PDB entry 2VS8 | X-ray diffraction, 2.10 A resolution | chains A and D of the 5 polymer chains in the assembly

Chain A:
Name: Homing endonuclease I-dmoi
Organism: Desulfurococcus mobilis
Notes: EC 3.1.-.-
UniProt: P21505 (DMO1_DESMO); residues 2-188 here = UniProt positions 2-188
Sequence (200 residues; row label = number of the first residue in the row; numbering starts at 0):
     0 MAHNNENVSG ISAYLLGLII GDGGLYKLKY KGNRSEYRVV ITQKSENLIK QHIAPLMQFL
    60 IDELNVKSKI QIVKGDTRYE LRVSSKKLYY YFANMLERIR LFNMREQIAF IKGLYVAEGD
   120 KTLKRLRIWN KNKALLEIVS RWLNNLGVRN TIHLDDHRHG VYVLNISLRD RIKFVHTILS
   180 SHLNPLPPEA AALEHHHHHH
Disordered / not traced: 0-4, 188-199
Ion coordination: Mn2+ site 1: Gly20, Glu117 (shared with 1 residue of chain C; DC15(D) of chain D); Mn2+ site 2: Asp21, Ala116 (shared with 1 residue of chain B; 1 residue of chain E)
Curated features (UniProtKB/Swiss-Prot):
  - active site: Asp21, Glu117
From the paper describing this entry:
  - Mn2+ coordination: Gly20, Asp21, Ala116, Glu117
  - catalytic residues: Asp21, Glu117
  - binding site for the 14-nt DNA strand: Arg157
  - mutagenesis - I52F/L95Q, I52F/A92T/F101C: increased catalytic activity on 37  degC (citing earlier work)
  - specificity-determining residues: Arg33, Glu35

Chain D:
Molecule: 15-nt DNA strand
Sequence (15 nucleotides; each row starts with the number of its first residue):
     1 CGCGCCGGAA CTTAC
Ion coordination: Mn2+: DC15 (shared with Gly20(A), Glu117(A) of chain A; 1 residue of chain C)

Interface between chain A and chain D:
Pairs across the interface (42; chain A residue first):
  Tyr29(A) with DC5(D), base contact
  Asn32(A) with DG2(D), sugar contact; DC3(D), base contact
  Arg33(A) with DC3(D), base contact; DG4(D), base contact
  Ser34(A) with DC3(D), sugar contact; DG4(D), hydrogen bond to the phosphate; DC5(D), hydrogen bond to the base
  Glu35(A) with DC5(D), base contact; DC6(D), hydrogen bond to the base; DG7(D), base contact
  Tyr36(A) with DG4(D), hydrogen bond to the phosphate; DC5(D), phosphate contact
  Arg37(A) with DG7(D), hydrogen bond to the base; DG8(D), hydrogen bond to the base
  Ser67(A) with DC5(D), sugar contact; DC6(D), phosphate contact
  Lys68(A) with DC6(D), hydrogen bond to the phosphate; DG7(D), salt bridge to the phosphate
  Gln70(A) with DC6(D), sugar contact; DG7(D), base contact
  Arg77(A) with DA10(D), base contact
  Glu79(A) with DA9(D), hydrogen bond to the base
  Arg81(A) with DG7(D), hydrogen bond to the base; DG8(D), hydrogen bond to the base; DA9(D), base contact
  Ser83(A) with DC5(D), sugar contact; DC6(D), phosphate contact
  Ser84(A) with DC5(D), phosphate contact
  Lys85(A) with DG4(D), salt bridge to the phosphate; DC5(D), hydrogen bond to the phosphate
  Glu117(A) with DC15(D), phosphate contact
  Trp128(A) with DC15(D), sugar contact
  Asn129(A) with DC15(D), hydrogen bond to the phosphate
  Lys130(A) with DA14(D), salt bridge to the phosphate; DC15(D), hydrogen bond to the phosphate
  Asp155(A) with DC15(D), hydrogen bond to the base
  Arg157(A) with DC15(D), base contact
  His158(A) with DA14(D), salt bridge to the phosphate; DC15(D), base contact
  Val160(A) with DA14(D), sugar contact; DC15(D), base contact
Interface residues without a listed pair, chain A (29 interface residues in all): Gly20, Lys28, Gly31, Lys66, Val72
Interface residues without a listed pair, chain D (12 interface residues in all): DT13

In short:
29 residues of chain A and 12 residues of chain D are in contact, with 14 hydrogen bonds and 4 salt bridges.
Polar contacts include Ser34(A)-DC5(D), Glu35(A)-DC6(D) and Arg37(A)-DG7(D). From the paper: catalytic
residues Asp21(A) and Glu117(A); I52F/L95Q and I52F/A92T/F101C of chain A increase catalytic activity on 37
degC.
Chain A is Homing endonuclease I-dmoi (Desulfurococcus mobilis) and chain D is a 15-nt DNA strand; the
structure, The crystal structure of I-DmoI in complex with DNA and Mn, was determined by X-ray diffraction
(same publication as 2VS7).
